7OHC - chains H and J of the 10 polymer chains in the assembly; structure by electron microscopy, 2.50 A resolution.

# Chain H
Name: Histone H2B 1.1
Organism: Xenopus laevis
UniProtKB: P02281 (H2B11_XENLA); residues 1-122 here correspond to UniProt positions 5-126 (UniProt number = residue number + 4)
Amino-acid sequence (122 residues; each row starts with the number of its first residue):
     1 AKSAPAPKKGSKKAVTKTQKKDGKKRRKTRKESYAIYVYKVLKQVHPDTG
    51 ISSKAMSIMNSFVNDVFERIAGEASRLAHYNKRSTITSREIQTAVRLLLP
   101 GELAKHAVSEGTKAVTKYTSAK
Disordered / not traced: 1-27
Sequence notes: conflict Thr29 (Ser33 in P02281)
Curated features (UniProtKB/Swiss-Prot):
  - modified residue: Lys2 (N6-acetyllysine), Lys9 (N6-acetyllysine), Ser11 (Phosphoserine), Lys12 (N6-acetyllysine), Lys17 (N6-acetyllysine)
  - glycosylation: Ser109 (O-linked (GlcNAc) serine)
  - cross-link: Lys117 (Glycyl lysine isopeptide (Lys-Gly) (interchain with G-Cter in ubiquitin))

# Chain J
Molecule: 145-nt DNA strand
Organism: synthetic construct
Sequence (145 nucleotides; numbered -72 to 72; the number before each row is that of its first residue; numbers below 1 keep their minus sign (DA-72 is residue -72)):
   -72 ATCGATGTATATATCTGACACGTGCCTGGAGACTAGGGAGTAATCCCCTT
   -22 GGCGGTTAAAACGCGGGGGACAGCGCGTACGTGCGTTTAAGCGGTGCTAG
    28 AGCTGTCTACGACCAATTGAGCGGCCTCGGCACCGGGATTCTGAT

# Interface between chain H and chain J
Contacting residue pairs - 14 pairs, chain H then chain J:
  Lys28(H) - DG-45(J)  phosphate contact
  Lys28(H) - DC30(J)  phosphate contact
  Arg30(H) - DG-45(J)  salt bridge to the phosphate
  Lys31(H) - DC30(J)  salt bridge to the phosphate
  Tyr39(H) - DA-53(J)  hydrogen bond to the phosphate
  Gly50(H) - DA-53(J)  phosphate contact
  Ile51(H) - DA-53(J)  hydrogen bond to the phosphate
  Ser52(H) - DC-54(J)  phosphate contact
  Ser53(H) - DC-54(J)  hydrogen bond to the phosphate
  Arg83(H) - DA-34(J)  sugar contact
  Arg83(H) - DG-33(J)  salt bridge to the phosphate
  Ser84(H) - DG-35(J)  hydrogen bond to the phosphate
  Ser84(H) - DA-34(J)  hydrogen bond to the phosphate
  Thr85(H) - DA-34(J)  hydrogen bond to the phosphate
Also at the interface, not in a pair above, chain H (13 interface residues in all): Thr29, Lys82
Also at the interface, not in a pair above, chain J (10 interface residues in all): DC-52, DT-46, DT31

# Overview
Chain H and chain J form an interface of 13 and 10 residues respectively; the contacts include 6 hydrogen
bonds and 3 salt bridges. Among the polar pairs are Tyr39(H)-DA-53(J), Ile51(H)-DA-53(J) and
Ser53(H)-DC-54(J).
Chain H is Histone H2B 1.1 (Xenopus laevis) and chain J is a 145-nt DNA strand (synthetic construct); the
structure, Cryo-EM structure of nucleosome core particle composed of the Widom 601 DNA sequence, was
determined by electron microscopy (same publication as 7OH9, 7OHA and 7OHB).
